PDB entry 6PPP | X-ray diffraction, 2.33 A resolution | chains E and G of the 8 polymer chains in the assembly

# Chain E
Protein: U6 snRNA-associated Sm-like protein LSm5
Source organism: Schizosaccharomyces pombe (strain 972 / ATCC 24843)
Reference sequence: O42978 (LSM5_SCHPO); numbering as in UniProt (aligned over 1-80)
Sequence (80 residues; numbered 1 to 80; the number before each row is that of its first residue):
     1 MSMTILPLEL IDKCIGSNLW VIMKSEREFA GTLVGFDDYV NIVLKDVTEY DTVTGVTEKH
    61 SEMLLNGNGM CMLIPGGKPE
Disordered / not traced: 1-3, 37-40, 76-80
Swiss-Prot annotation at these positions:
  - mutagenesis: Asn66 to Asn68 (Mildly impairs RNA-binding)
From the paper describing this entry:
  - mutagenesis - N66A/N68A (Kd 41 nM): decreased binding to Mimic of processed U6 snRNA

# Chain G
Protein: U6 snRNA-associated Sm-like protein LSm7
Source organism: Schizosaccharomyces pombe (strain 972 / ATCC 24843)
Reference sequence: O74499 (LSM7_SCHPO); residue numbers follow UniProt; this construct covers 1-113
Sequence (119 residues; numbered 1 to 119; the number before each row is that of its first residue):
     1 MSSLQKRPGP GNSSQPTERP RKESILDLSR YQDQRIQATF TGGRQITGIL KGFDQLMNLV
    61 LDDVEEQLRN PEDGKLTGAI RKLGLVVVRG TTLVLIAPMD GSEEIPNPFV QAEHHHHHH
Disordered / not traced: 1-23, 27-30, 70-78, 112-119
Sequence notes: expression tag (114-119)

# Interface between chain E and chain G
Residue-residue contacts - 35 pairs, chain E then chain G:
  Thr4(E) with Lys51(G)
  Ile5(E) with Lys51(G); Gly52(G); Phe53(G); Val60(G), hydrophobic
  Pro7(E) with Asp54(G); Asn58(G); Val60(G), hydrophobic; Val87(G), hydrophobic
  Leu10(E) with Val60(G), hydrophobic; Leu85(G), hydrophobic; Val87(G), hydrophobic
  Ile22(E) with Arg44(G)
  Met23(E) with Arg44(G), hydrogen bond (backbone-side chain)
  Lys24(E) with Thr41(G); Arg44(G); Thr92(G)
  Ser25(E) with Arg44(G)
  Glu26(E) with Arg44(G), salt bridge
  Gly67(E) with Arg89(G)
  Met70(E) with Arg89(G); Thr92(G)
  Cys71(E) with Phe40(G), hydrophobic; Arg89(G), hydrogen bond (backbone-backbone); Thr92(G)
  Met72(E) with Glu66(G); Leu83(G), hydrophobic; Val87(G)
  Leu73(E) with Val86(G); Val87(G), hydrogen bond (backbone-backbone); Arg89(G)
  Ile74(E) with Leu83(G); Leu85(G); Val86(G), hydrophobic
  Pro75(E) with Leu85(G)
Also at the interface, not in a pair above, chain E (21 interface residues in all): Leu6, Leu8, Ile11, Trp20, Arg27
Also at the interface, not in a pair above, chain G (21 interface residues in all): Gly42, Ile46, Leu56, Leu59, Val88

# Summary
Chain E and chain G each contribute 21 residues to their interface; the contacts include 3 hydrogen bonds and
1 salt bridge. Among the polar pairs are Glu26(E)-Arg44(G), Met23(E)-Arg44(G) and Cys71(E)-Arg89(G). Curated
annotation (UniProt) lists 3 mutagenesis sites on chain E. From the paper: N66A/N68A of chain E reduce binding
to Mimic of processed U6 snRNA.
Here chain E is U6 snRNA-associated Sm-like protein LSm5 and chain G is U6 snRNA-associated Sm-like protein
LSm7, both from Schizosaccharomyces pombe (strain 972 / ATCC 24843). Entry 6PPP (Structure of S. pombe Lsm2-8
with processed U6 snRNA) was determined by X-ray diffraction (same publication as 6PPN, 6PPQ and 6PPV).
